Entry 6UFP (X-ray diffraction, 1.74 A resolution); this record covers chains A and B.

Chain A:
Name: Bifunctional protein PutA
Organism: Sinorhizobium meliloti (strain SM11)
Notes: EC 1.5.5.2, 1.2.1.88
UniProt: F7X6I3 (F7X6I3_SINMM); residue numbers follow UniProt; this construct covers 1-1233
Sequence (1235 residues; each row starts with the number of its first residue; numbers below 1 keep their minus sign (Ser-1 is residue -1)):
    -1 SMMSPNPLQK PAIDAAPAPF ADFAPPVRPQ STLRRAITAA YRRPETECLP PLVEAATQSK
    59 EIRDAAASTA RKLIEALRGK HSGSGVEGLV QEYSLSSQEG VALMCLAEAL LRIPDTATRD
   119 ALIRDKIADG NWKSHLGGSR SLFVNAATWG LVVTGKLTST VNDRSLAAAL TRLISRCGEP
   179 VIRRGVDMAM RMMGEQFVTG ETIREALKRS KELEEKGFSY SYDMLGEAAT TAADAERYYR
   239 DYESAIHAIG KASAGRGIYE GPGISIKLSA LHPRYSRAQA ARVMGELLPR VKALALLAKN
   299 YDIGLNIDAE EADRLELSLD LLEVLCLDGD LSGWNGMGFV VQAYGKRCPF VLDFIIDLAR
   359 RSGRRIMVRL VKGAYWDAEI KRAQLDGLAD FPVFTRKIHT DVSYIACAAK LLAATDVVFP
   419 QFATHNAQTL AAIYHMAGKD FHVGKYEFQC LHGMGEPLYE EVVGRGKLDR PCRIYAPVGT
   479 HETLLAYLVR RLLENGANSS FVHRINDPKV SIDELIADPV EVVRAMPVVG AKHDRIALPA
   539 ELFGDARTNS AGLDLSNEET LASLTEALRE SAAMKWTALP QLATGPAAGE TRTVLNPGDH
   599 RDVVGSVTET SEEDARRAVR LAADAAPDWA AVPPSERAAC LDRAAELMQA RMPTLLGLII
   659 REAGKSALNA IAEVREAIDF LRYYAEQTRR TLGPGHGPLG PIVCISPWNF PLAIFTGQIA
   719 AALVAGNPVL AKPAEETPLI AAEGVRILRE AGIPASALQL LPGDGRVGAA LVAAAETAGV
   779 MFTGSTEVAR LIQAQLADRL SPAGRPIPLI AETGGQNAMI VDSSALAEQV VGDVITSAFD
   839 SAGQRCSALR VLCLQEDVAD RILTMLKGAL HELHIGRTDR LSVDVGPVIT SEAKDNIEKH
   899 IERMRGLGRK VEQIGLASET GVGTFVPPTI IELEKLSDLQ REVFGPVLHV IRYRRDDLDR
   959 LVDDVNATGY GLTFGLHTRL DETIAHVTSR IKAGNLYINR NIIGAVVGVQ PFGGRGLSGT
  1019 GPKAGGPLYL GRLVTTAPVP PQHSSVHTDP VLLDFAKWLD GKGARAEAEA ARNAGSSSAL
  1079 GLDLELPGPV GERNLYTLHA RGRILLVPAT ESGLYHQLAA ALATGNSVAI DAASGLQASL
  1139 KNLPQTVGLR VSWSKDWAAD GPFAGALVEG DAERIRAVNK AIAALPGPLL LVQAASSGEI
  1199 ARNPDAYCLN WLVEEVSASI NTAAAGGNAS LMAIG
Not modelled in the structure: -1 to 13, 79-82, 134-137, 453-465, 1232-1233
Differences from the reference sequence: expression tag (-1 to 0)
Modified residues: Cys46 (s,S-(2-hydroxyethyl)thiocysteine; CME); Cys470 (s,S-(2-hydroxyethyl)thiocysteine; CME)
Ligand contacts:
  - dihydroflavine-adenine dinucleotide / (2S)-1,3-thiazolidine-2-carboxylic acid: Lys265, Asp306, Ala307, Val338, Gln340, Tyr342, Arg367, Val369, Lys370, Gly371, Ala372, Tyr373, Trp374, Phe392, Thr393, Arg394, Lys395, Thr398, Asp399, Ala421, Thr422, His423, Asn424, Gln447, Cys448, Leu449, Tyr473, Tyr485, Arg488, Arg489, Ser497, Ser498, Phe499
  - NAD (nicotinamide-adenine-dinucleotide): Ile703, Ser704, Pro705, Trp706, Asn707, Ile712, Lys730, Pro731, Ala732, Glu733, Gly761, Asp762, Gly763, Gly766, Ala767, Phe780, Thr781, Gly782, Ser783, Val786, Leu789, Ile790, Glu810, Thr811, Gly812, Gly813, Cys844, Glu940, Phe942, Leu970, Phe1010, Ser1016
What the authors report for this chain:
  - binding site for (2S)-1,3-thiazolidine-2-carboxylic acid: Lys265, Arg488, Arg489
  - post-translational modification sites: Cys46, Cys470, Cys638
  - conformationally variable residues (order/disorder transition): Tyr457, Cys470

Chain B:
Name: Bifunctional protein PutA
Organism: Sinorhizobium meliloti (strain SM11)
Notes: EC 1.5.5.2, 1.2.1.88
UniProt: F7X6I3 (F7X6I3_SINMM); numbering as in UniProt (aligned over 1-1233)
Sequence (1235 residues; row label = number of the first residue in the row; numbers below 1 keep their minus sign (Ser-1 is residue -1)):
    -1 SMMSPNPLQK PAIDAAPAPF ADFAPPVRPQ STLRRAITAA YRRPETECLP PLVEAATQSK
    59 EIRDAAASTA RKLIEALRGK HSGSGVEGLV QEYSLSSQEG VALMCLAEAL LRIPDTATRD
   119 ALIRDKIADG NWKSHLGGSR SLFVNAATWG LVVTGKLTST VNDRSLAAAL TRLISRCGEP
   179 VIRRGVDMAM RMMGEQFVTG ETIREALKRS KELEEKGFSY SYDMLGEAAT TAADAERYYR
   239 DYESAIHAIG KASAGRGIYE GPGISIKLSA LHPRYSRAQA ARVMGELLPR VKALALLAKN
   299 YDIGLNIDAE EADRLELSLD LLEVLCLDGD LSGWNGMGFV VQAYGKRCPF VLDFIIDLAR
   359 RSGRRIMVRL VKGAYWDAEI KRAQLDGLAD FPVFTRKIHT DVSYIACAAK LLAATDVVFP
   419 QFATHNAQTL AAIYHMAGKD FHVGKYEFQC LHGMGEPLYE EVVGRGKLDR PCRIYAPVGT
   479 HETLLAYLVR RLLENGANSS FVHRINDPKV SIDELIADPV EVVRAMPVVG AKHDRIALPA
   539 ELFGDARTNS AGLDLSNEET LASLTEALRE SAAMKWTALP QLATGPAAGE TRTVLNPGDH
   599 RDVVGSVTET SEEDARRAVR LAADAAPDWA AVPPSERAAC LDRAAELMQA RMPTLLGLII
   659 REAGKSALNA IAEVREAIDF LRYYAEQTRR TLGPGHGPLG PIVCISPWNF PLAIFTGQIA
   719 AALVAGNPVL AKPAEETPLI AAEGVRILRE AGIPASALQL LPGDGRVGAA LVAAAETAGV
   779 MFTGSTEVAR LIQAQLADRL SPAGRPIPLI AETGGQNAMI VDSSALAEQV VGDVITSAFD
   839 SAGQRCSALR VLCLQEDVAD RILTMLKGAL HELHIGRTDR LSVDVGPVIT SEAKDNIEKH
   899 IERMRGLGRK VEQIGLASET GVGTFVPPTI IELEKLSDLQ REVFGPVLHV IRYRRDDLDR
   959 LVDDVNATGY GLTFGLHTRL DETIAHVTSR IKAGNLYINR NIIGAVVGVQ PFGGRGLSGT
  1019 GPKAGGPLYL GRLVTTAPVP PQHSSVHTDP VLLDFAKWLD GKGARAEAEA ARNAGSSSAL
  1079 GLDLELPGPV GERNLYTLHA RGRILLVPAT ESGLYHQLAA ALATGNSVAI DAASGLQASL
  1139 KNLPQTVGLR VSWSKDWAAD GPFAGALVEG DAERIRAVNK AIAALPGPLL LVQAASSGEI
  1199 ARNPDAYCLN WLVEEVSASI NTAAAGGNAS LMAIG
Not modelled in the structure: -1 to 13, 79-82, 135-137, 453-466, 1232-1233
Differences from the reference sequence: expression tag (-1 to 0)
Modified residues: Cys46 (s,S-(2-hydroxyethyl)thiocysteine; CME); Cys470 (s,S-(2-hydroxyethyl)thiocysteine; CME); Cys638 (s,S-(2-hydroxyethyl)thiocysteine; CME)
Ligand contacts:
  - dihydroflavine-adenine dinucleotide / (2S)-1,3-thiazolidine-2-carboxylic acid: Lys265, Asp306, Ala307, Val338, Gln340, Tyr342, Arg367, Val369, Lys370, Gly371, Ala372, Tyr373, Trp374, Phe392, Thr393, Arg394, Lys395, Thr398, Asp399, Ala421, Thr422, His423, Asn424, Gln447, Cys448, Leu449, Tyr473, Arg488, Arg489, Ser497, Ser498, Phe499
  - NAD (nicotinamide-adenine-dinucleotide): Ile703, Ser704, Pro705, Trp706, Asn707, Lys730, Pro731, Ala732, Glu733, Gly761, Asp762, Gly763, Gly766, Ala767, Phe780, Thr781, Gly782, Ser783, Val786, Leu789, Ile790, Thr811, Gly812, Cys844, Glu940, Phe942

Interface between chain A and chain B:
Pairs across the interface (75):
  Ser94(A) with Arg688(B)
  Glu97(A) with Arg688(B), salt bridge
  Asn160(A) with Val1044(B)
  Arg162(A) with Ser1042(B); Ser1043(B); Ser1074(B), hydrogen bond (side chain-backbone); Ser1075(B)
  Ser163(A) with Ser1042(B), hydrogen bond (backbone-side chain)
  Ala166(A) with Val1037(B), hydrophobic; His1041(B)
  Thr169(A) with Val1037(B)
  Arg170(A) with Arg688(B); Val1037(B), hydrogen bond (side chain-backbone); Pro1038(B), hydrogen bond (side chain-backbone); Pro1039(B); Gln1040(B)
  Ser173(A) with Gly691(B); Pro692(B); His694(B)
  Arg174(A) with Arg687(B); Arg688(B), hydrogen bond (side chain-backbone); Thr689(B); Leu690(B)
  Arg687(A) with Arg174(B)
  Arg688(A) with Ser92(B); Ser94(B); Glu97(B), salt bridge; Arg170(B); Arg174(B), hydrogen bond (backbone-side chain)
  Leu690(A) with Arg174(B)
  Gly691(A) with Ser173(B)
  Pro692(A) with Ser173(B)
  His694(A) with Ser173(B)
  Asp954(A) with Arg1070(B), salt bridge
  Asp957(A) with Leu1051(B); Lys1055(B), salt bridge
  Arg958(A) with Lys1055(B)
  Asp961(A) with Lys1055(B), salt bridge
  Asp979(A) with Val1044(B)
  Glu980(A) with Val1044(B); Ser1074(B), hydrogen bond
  Ala983(A) with Val1044(B)
  His984(A) with Leu1051(B)
  Arg988(A) with Pro1048(B); Leu1051(B); Asp1052(B), salt bridge; Lys1055(B)
  Val1037(A) with Ala166(B), hydrophobic; Thr169(B); Arg170(B), hydrogen bond (backbone-side chain)
  Pro1038(A) with Arg170(B), hydrogen bond (backbone-side chain)
  Pro1039(A) with Arg170(B)
  Gln1040(A) with Arg170(B)
  His1041(A) with Ala166(B)
  Ser1042(A) with Arg162(B); Ser163(B), hydrogen bond (side chain-backbone)
  Ser1043(A) with Arg162(B)
  Val1044(A) with Asn160(B); Asp979(B); Glu980(B); Ala983(B)
  Pro1048(A) with Arg988(B), hydrogen bond (backbone-side chain)
  Leu1051(A) with Asp957(B); His984(B); Arg988(B)
  Asp1052(A) with Arg988(B), salt bridge
  Lys1055(A) with Asp957(B); Asp961(B), salt bridge; Arg988(B)
  Glu1067(A) with Asp954(B)
  Arg1070(A) with Asp954(B), salt bridge
  Ser1074(A) with Arg162(B), hydrogen bond (backbone-side chain); Glu980(B), hydrogen bond
  Ser1075(A) with Arg162(B)
  Leu1147(A) with Leu1147(B), hydrophobic
Interface residues without a listed pair, chain A (47 interface residues in all): Ser92, Asp532, Thr689, His1045, Thr1046
Interface residues without a listed pair, chain B (47 interface residues in all): Lys507, Arg958, His1045, Thr1046, Glu1067

Overview:
The chain A/chain B interface involves 47 residues from each chain; the contacts include 13 hydrogen bonds and
9 salt bridges. Polar pairs include Glu97(A)-Arg688(B), Arg688(A)-Glu97(B) and Asp954(A)-Arg1070(B). From the
paper: a binding site for (2S)-1,3-thiazolidine-2-carboxylic acid at Lys265(A), Arg488(A) and Arg489(A);
modification sites Cys46(A), Cys470(A) and Cys638(A).
Here chain A is Bifunctional protein PutA and chain B is Bifunctional protein PutA, both from Sinorhizobium
meliloti (strain SM11). Entry 6UFP (Structure of proline utilization A with the FAD covalently modified by
L-thiazolidine-2-carboxylate and three cysteines (Cys46 ...) was determined by X-ray diffraction together with
6VZ9 from the same study.
